PDB entry 7XPX | electron microscopy, 3.20 A resolution | chains D and J of the 11 polymer chains in the assembly

# Chain D
Protein: Histone H2B 1.1
From: Xenopus laevis
UniProt: P02281 (H2B11_XENLA); residues 1-122 here correspond to UniProt positions 5-126 (UniProt number = residue number + 4)
Sequence (122 residues; each row starts with the number of its first residue):
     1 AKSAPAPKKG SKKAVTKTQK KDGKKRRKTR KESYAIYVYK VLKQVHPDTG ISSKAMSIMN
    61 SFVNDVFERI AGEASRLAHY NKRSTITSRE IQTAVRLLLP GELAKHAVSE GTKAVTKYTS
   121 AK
Unresolved in the structure: 1-26
Differences from the reference sequence: engineered mutation Thr29 (Ser33 in P02281)
UniProt features mapped onto this chain:
  - modified residue: Lys2 (N6-acetyllysine), Lys9 (N6-acetyllysine), Ser11 (Phosphoserine), Lys12 (N6-acetyllysine), Lys17 (N6-acetyllysine)
  - glycosylation: Ser109 (O-linked (GlcNAc) serine)
  - cross-link: Lys117 (Glycyl lysine isopeptide (Lys-Gly) (interchain with G-Cter in ubiquitin))

# Chain J
Molecule: 145-nt DNA strand
From: Homo sapiens
Sequence (145 nucleotides; row label = number of the first residue in the row; numbers below 1 keep their minus sign (DA-72 is residue -72)):
   -72 ATCACAATCC CGGTGCCGAG GCCGCTCAAT TGGTCGTAGA CAGCTCTAGC ACCGCTTAAA
   -12 CGCACGTACG GATTCCGTAC GTGCGTTTAA GCGGTGCTAG AGCTGTCTAC GACCAATTGA
    48 GCGGCCTCGG CACCGGGATT GTGAT

# Chain D / chain J interface
Residue-residue contacts - 16 pairs, chain D then chain J:
  Arg30(D) - DC-46(J)  hydrogen bond to the phosphate
  Arg30(D) - DA-45(J)  salt bridge to the phosphate
  Tyr39(D) - DG-53(J)  hydrogen bond to the phosphate
  Tyr39(D) - DG-52(J)  phosphate contact
  Gly50(D) - DG-53(J)  phosphate contact
  Ile51(D) - DA-54(J)  sugar contact
  Ile51(D) - DG-53(J)  phosphate contact
  Ser52(D) - DA-54(J)  phosphate contact
  Ser53(D) - DA-54(J)  hydrogen bond to the phosphate
  Lys82(D) - DG-34(J)  phosphate contact
  Arg83(D) - DG-34(J)  phosphate contact
  Arg83(D) - DA-33(J)  salt bridge to the phosphate
  Ser84(D) - DA-35(J)  sugar contact
  Ser84(D) - DG-34(J)  hydrogen bond to the phosphate
  Thr85(D) - DA-35(J)  phosphate contact
  Thr85(D) - DG-34(J)  hydrogen bond to the phosphate
Other interface residues (no listed pair), chain D (12 interface residues in all): Lys43, Lys54

# Overview
12 residues of chain D face 8 of chain J across their interface; the contacts include 5 hydrogen bonds and 2
salt bridges. Polar contacts include Arg30(D)-DC-46(J), Tyr39(D)-DG-53(J) and Ser53(D)-DA-54(J).
Chain D is Histone H2B 1.1 (Xenopus laevis) and chain J is a 145-nt DNA strand (Homo sapiens); the structure,
Cryo-EM structure of the histone methyltransferase SET8 bound to H4K20Ecx-nucleosome, was determined by
electron microscopy.
